3UAI - chains A and C of the 4 polymer chains in the assembly; structure by X-ray diffraction, 3.06 A resolution.

== Chain A ==
Protein: H/ACA ribonucleoprotein complex subunit 4
From: Saccharomyces cerevisiae
Notes: EC 5.4.99.-; fragment: Core domain
UniProtKB: P33322 (CBF5_YEAST); residue numbers follow UniProt; this construct covers 3-394
Amino-acid sequence (400 residues; row label = number of the first residue in the row):
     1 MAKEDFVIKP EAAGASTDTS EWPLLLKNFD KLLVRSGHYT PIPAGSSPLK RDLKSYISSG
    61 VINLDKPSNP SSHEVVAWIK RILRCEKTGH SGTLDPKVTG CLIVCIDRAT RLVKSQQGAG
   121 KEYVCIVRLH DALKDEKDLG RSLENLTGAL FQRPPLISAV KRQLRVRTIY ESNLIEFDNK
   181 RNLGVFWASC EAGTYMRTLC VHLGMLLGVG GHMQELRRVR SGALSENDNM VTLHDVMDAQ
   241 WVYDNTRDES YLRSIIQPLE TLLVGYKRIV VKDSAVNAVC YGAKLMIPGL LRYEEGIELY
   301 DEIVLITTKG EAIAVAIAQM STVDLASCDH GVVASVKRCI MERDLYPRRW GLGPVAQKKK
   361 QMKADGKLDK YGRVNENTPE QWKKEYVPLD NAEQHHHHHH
Disordered / not traced: 1-17, 157-160, 379-400
Sequence notes: expression tag (1-2, 395-400)
Curated features (UniProtKB/Swiss-Prot):
  - active site: Asp95 (Nucleophile)
  - modified residue: Ser47 (Phosphoserine), Thr378 (Phosphothreonine)
  - cross-link (Glycyl lysine isopeptide (Lys-Gly)): Lys9 (interchain with G-Cter in ubiquitin), Lys267 (interchain with G-Cter in ubiquitin)
  - mutagenesis: Asp65 (D65A: Reduced pseudouridylation of rRNA and reduced snoRNA levels), Leu94 (L94A: Reduced pseudouridylation of rRNA), Asp95 (D95A: Abolished pseudouridylation of rRNA. Abolishes pseudouridylation at position 93 in U2 snRNA)
Reported in the primary citation:
  - mutagenesis - I8T, K9E, E11K, T19M, R35T, S36A, H38A, L291F, V323S: unchanged binding to Protein SHQ1

== Chain C ==
Protein: H/ACA ribonucleoprotein complex subunit 1
From: Saccharomyces cerevisiae
Notes: fragment: Core domain
UniProtKB: P28007 (GAR1_YEAST); numbering as in UniProt (aligned over 32-124)
Amino-acid sequence (114 residues; numbered 11 to 124; the number before each row is that of its first residue):
    11 MGSSHHHHHH SSGLVPRGSH MGPPDTVLEM GAFLHPCEGD IVCRSINTKI PYFNAPIYLE
    71 NKTQVGKVDE ILGPLNEVFF TIKCGDGVQA TSFKEGDKFY IAADKLLPIE RFLP
Disordered / not traced: 11-32
Sequence notes: expression tag (11-31)
Curated features (UniProtKB/Swiss-Prot):
  - cross-link: Lys77 (Glycyl lysine isopeptide (Lys-Gly) (interchain with G-Cter in ubiquitin))

== Chain A / chain C interface ==
Residue-residue contacts (33):
  His130(A) with Glu48(C), salt bridge
  Asn145(A) with Pro84(C); Glu87(C), hydrogen bond
  Ala149(A) with Pro84(C); Leu85(C), hydrogen bond (backbone-backbone)
  Leu150(A) with Gly83(C)
  Phe151(A) with Ile60(C), hydrophobic; Gly83(C), hydrogen bond (backbone-backbone); Leu85(C), hydrophobic; Val88(C), hydrophobic
  Arg153(A) with Phe63(C); Asp79(C), hydrogen bond (side chain-backbone); Glu80(C), salt bridge
  Leu164(A) with Ile81(C), hydrophobic; Phe122(C)
  Val166(A) with Leu85(C), hydrophobic
  His202(A) with Glu80(C), salt bridge; Leu82(C)
  Gly204(A) with Cys47(C)
  Met205(A) with His45(C), hydrogen bond (backbone-side chain); Cys47(C), hydrophobic; Val52(C); Glu80(C); Thr91(C)
  Leu206(A) with His45(C); Leu82(C), hydrophobic; Phe89(C), hydrophobic
  Leu207(A) with His45(C)
  Gly208(A) with His45(C), hydrogen bond (backbone-side chain); Pro46(C); Cys47(C), hydrogen bond (backbone-side chain)
  Val209(A) with Glu48(C)
  Gly210(A) with Cys47(C)
Also at the interface, not in a pair above, chain A (19 interface residues in all): Leu146, Thr147, Thr198
Also at the interface, not in a pair above, chain C (20 interface residues in all): Ile119

== Overview ==
19 residues of chain A face 20 of chain C across their interface, with 7 hydrogen bonds and 3 salt bridges.
Polar contacts include His130(A)-Glu48(C), Arg153(A)-Glu80(C) and His202(A)-Glu80(C). From the paper: I8T, K9E
and E11K of chain A, among others, leave binding to Protein SHQ1 unchanged; 9 substitutions were tested in
all.
Here chain A is H/ACA ribonucleoprotein complex subunit 4 and chain C is H/ACA ribonucleoprotein complex
subunit 1, both from Saccharomyces cerevisiae. Entry 3UAI (Structure of the Shq1-Cbf5-Nop10-Gar1 complex from
Saccharomyces cerevisiae) was determined by X-ray diffraction, deposited together with 3UAH.
